3T1Y - chains A and P of the 23 polymer chains in the assembly; structure by X-ray diffraction, 2.80 A resolution.

[Chain A]
Molecule: 16S rRNA
Organism: Thermus thermophilus
Sequence (1513 nucleotides; each row starts with the number of its first residue; note: 4 numbers in that range are skipped by the numbering (no residue carries them; nothing is unmodelled there)):
     5 UGGAGAGUUU GAUCCUGGCU CAGGGUGAAC GCUGGCGGCG UGCCUAAGAC AUGCAAGUCG
    65 UGCGGGCCGC GGGGUUUUAC UCCGUGGUCA GCGGCGGACG GGUGAGUAAC GCGUGGGUGA
   125 CCUACCCGGA AGAGGGGGAC AACCCGGGGA AACUCGGGCU AAUCCCCCAU GUGGACCCGC
   185 CCCUUGGGGU GUGUCCAAAG GGCUUUGCCC GCUUCCGGAU GGGCCCGCGU CCCAUCAGCU
   245 AGUUGGUGGG GUAAUGGCCC ACCAAGGCGA CGACGGGUAG CCGGUCUGAG AGGAUGGCCG
   305 GCCACAGGGG CACUGAGACA CGGGCCCCAC UCCUACGGGA GGCAGCAGUU AGGAAUCUUC
   365 CGCAAUGGGC GCAAGCCUGA CGGAGCGACG CCGCUUGGAG GAAGAAGCCC UUCGGGGUGU
   425 AAACUCCUGA ACCCGGGACG AAACCCCCGA CGAGGGGACU GACGGUACCG GGGUAAUAGC
   485 GCCGGCCAAC UCCGUGCCAG CAGCCGCGGU AAUACGGAGG GCGCGAGCGU UACCCGGAUU
   545 CACUGGGCGU AAAGGGCGUG UAGGCGGCCU GGGGCGUCCC AUGUGAAAGA CCACGGCUCA
   605 ACCGUGGGGG AGCGUGGGAU ACGCUCAGGC UAGACGGUGG GAGAGGGUGG UGGAAUUCCC
   665 GGAGUAGCGG UGAAAUGCGC AGAUACCGGG AGGAACGCCG AUGGCGAAGG CAGCCACCUG
   725 GUCCACCCGU GACGCUGAGG CGCGAAAGCG UGGGGAGCAA ACCGGAUUAG AUACCCGGGU
   785 AGUCCACGCC CUAAACGAUG CGCGCUAGGU CUCUGGGUCU CCUGGGGGCC GAAGCUAACG
   845 CGUUAAGCGC GCCGCCUGGG GAGUACGGCC GCAAGGCUGA AACUCAAAGG AAUUGACGGG
   905 GGCCCGCACA AGCGGUGGAG CAUGUGGUUU AAUUCGAAGC AACGCGAAGA ACCUUACCAG
   965 GCCUUGACAU GCUAGGGAAC CCGGGUGAAA GCCUGGGGUG CCCCGCGAGG GGAGCCCUAG
  1025 CACAGGUGCU GCAUGGCCGU CGUCAGCUCG UGCCGUGAGG UGUUGGGUUA AGUCCCGCAA
  1085 CGAGCGCAAC CCCCGCCGUU AGUUGCCAGC GGUUCGGCCG GGCACUCUAA CGGGACUGCC
  1145 CGCGAAAGCG GGAGGAAGGA GGGGACGACG UCUGGUCAGC AUGGCCCUUA CGGCCUGGGC
  1205 GACACACGUG CUACAAUGCC CACUACAAAG CGAUGCCACC CGGCAACGGG GAGCUAAUCG
  1265 CAAAAAGGUG GGCCCAGUUC GGAUUGGGGU CUGCAACCCG ACCCCAUGAA GCCGGAAUCG
  1325 CUAGUAAUCG CGGAUCAGCC AUGCCGCGGU GAAUACGUUC CCGGGCCUUG UACACACCGC
  1385 CCGUCACGCC AUGGGAGCGG GCUCUACCCG AAGUCGCCGG GAGCCUACGG GCAGGCGCCG
  1445 AGGGUAGGGC CCGUGACUGG GGCGAAGUCG UAACAAGGUA GCUGUACCGG AAGGUGCGGC
  1505 UGGAUCA
  1516 CUUUCU
Sequence notes: insertion (1517-1521)
Bound ions: Mg2+ site 1: U12, G21, G22; Mg2+ site 2 near G21 (its only coordinating residue here); Mg2+ site 3 near G38 (its only coordinating residue here); Mg2+ site 4: G44, G391; Mg2+ site 5: C48, G108; Mg2+ site 6 near A53 (its only coordinating residue here); Mg2+ site 7 near U56 (its only coordinating residue here); Mg2+ site 8: C58, U382, G383; Mg2+ site 9: A109, G110, G284; Mg2+ site 10: C114, G115; Mg2+ site 11 near G142 (its only coordinating residue here); Mg2+ site 12: C147, C163; 97 more Mg2+ sites not listed
Ligand contacts: paromomycin (PAR): G1387, U1388, C1389, A1390, C1391, G1466, C1467, G1468, A1469, A1470, G1471, U1472, C1473

[Chain P]
Molecule: 30S ribosomal protein S16
Organism: Thermus thermophilus
UniProt: Q5SJH3 (RS16_THET8); residues 1-88 here = UniProt positions 1-88
Sequence (88 residues; numbered 1 to 88; the number before each row is that of its first residue):
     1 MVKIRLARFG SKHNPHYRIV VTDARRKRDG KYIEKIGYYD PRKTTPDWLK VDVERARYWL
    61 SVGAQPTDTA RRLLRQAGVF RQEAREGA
Unresolved in the structure: 84-88

[How chain A and chain P interact]
Residue-residue contacts (92):
  C43(A) - Lys12(P)  phosphate contact
  C43(A) - His13(P)  phosphate contact
  G44(A) - Ser11(P)  phosphate contact
  G44(A) - Lys12(P)  hydrogen bond to the phosphate
  C103(A) - Arg25(P)  hydrogen bond to the sugar
  G104(A) - Arg25(P)  sugar contact
  G105(A) - Lys27(P)  phosphate contact
  A128(A) - Arg25(P)  base contact
  C129(A) - Met1(P)  hydrogen bond to the base
  C130(A) - Met1(P)  sugar contact
  C130(A) - Gly63(P)  hydrogen bond to the sugar
  C130(A) - Gln65(P)  hydrogen bond to the sugar
  C131(A) - Ser61(P)  hydrogen bond to the sugar
  C131(A) - Gly63(P)  sugar contact
  G222(A) - Val62(P)  hydrogen bond to the base
  A223(A) - Val2(P)  sugar contact
  A223(A) - Tyr58(P)  sugar contact
  A223(A) - Trp59(P)  phosphate contact
  A223(A) - Val62(P)  sugar contact
  U224(A) - Asp23(P)  hydrogen bond to the sugar
  U224(A) - Ile33(P)  phosphate contact
  U224(A) - Trp59(P)  phosphate contact
  G225(A) - Asp23(P)  sugar contact
  G225(A) - Arg25(P)  sugar contact
  G304(A) - Lys27(P)  phosphate contact
  G304(A) - Asp29(P)  sugar contact
  G304(A) - Gly30(P)  phosphate contact
  G304(A) - Lys31(P)  phosphate contact
  G305(A) - Arg26(P)  salt bridge to the phosphate
  G305(A) - Lys27(P)  salt bridge to the phosphate
  G305(A) - Gly30(P)  phosphate contact
  G305(A) - Lys31(P)  hydrogen bond to the phosphate
  C306(A) - Arg26(P)  salt bridge to the phosphate
  A369(A) - Tyr17(P)  hydrogen bond to the sugar
  U370(A) - Leu6(P)  hydrogen bond to the sugar
  U370(A) - Tyr17(P)  hydrogen bond to the sugar
  U370(A) - Arg28(P)  hydrogen bond to the base
  U370(A) - Thr69(P)  hydrogen bond to the phosphate
  G371(A) - Arg5(P)  hydrogen bond to the phosphate
  G371(A) - Leu6(P)  hydrogen bond to the phosphate
  G371(A) - Arg28(P)  sugar contact
  G371(A) - Thr67(P)  hydrogen bond to the phosphate
  G372(A) - Lys3(P)  salt bridge to the phosphate
  G372(A) - Arg5(P)  salt bridge to the phosphate
  G372(A) - Ala24(P)  sugar contact
  G372(A) - Thr67(P)  phosphate contact
  C385(A) - Arg28(P)  hydrogen bond to the phosphate
  G386(A) - Arg8(P)  hydrogen bond to the phosphate
  G386(A) - Arg28(P)  salt bridge to the phosphate
  G387(A) - Arg8(P)  salt bridge to the phosphate
  G387(A) - Lys12(P)  phosphate contact
  G387(A) - His13(P)  salt bridge to the phosphate
  A388(A) - Lys12(P)  salt bridge to the phosphate
  A388(A) - His13(P)  salt bridge to the phosphate
  C443(A) - Arg42(P)  base contact
  C443(A) - Lys43(P)  phosphate contact
  G444(A) - Pro15(P)  sugar contact
  G444(A) - Pro41(P)  sugar contact
  G444(A) - Arg42(P)  sugar contact
  G444(A) - Lys43(P)  salt bridge to the phosphate
  A446(A) - Lys43(P)  salt bridge to the phosphate
  A446(A) - Arg72(P)  salt bridge to the phosphate
  A447(A) - Asp68(P)  sugar contact
  A447(A) - Arg72(P)  phosphate contact
  C448(A) - Asp68(P)  sugar contact
  G456(A) - Gln82(P)  base contact
  A457(A) - Arg75(P)  salt bridge to the phosphate
  A457(A) - Phe80(P)  sugar contact
  A457(A) - Arg81(P)  hydrogen bond to the phosphate
  A457(A) - Gln82(P)  hydrogen bond to the sugar
  A457(A) - Glu83(P)  hydrogen bond to the sugar
  G458(A) - Arg75(P)  salt bridge to the phosphate
  G458(A) - Arg81(P)  hydrogen bond to the phosphate
  G458(A) - Glu83(P)  sugar contact
  C467(A) - His13(P)  sugar contact
  A591(A) - Arg18(P)  hydrogen bond to the sugar
  A592(A) - Arg18(P)  salt bridge to the phosphate
  G599(A) - Thr45(P)  sugar contact
  G600(A) - Thr44(P)  sugar contact
  G600(A) - Thr45(P)  sugar contact
  C606(A) - Ser11(P)  sugar contact
  C607(A) - Phe9(P)  phosphate contact
  C607(A) - Gly10(P)  phosphate contact
  C607(A) - Ser11(P)  sugar contact
  C607(A) - Asn14(P)  hydrogen bond to the sugar
  C607(A) - His16(P)  sugar contact
  G608(A) - Phe9(P)  phosphate contact
  G608(A) - His16(P)  sugar contact
  U609(A) - Arg18(P)  salt bridge to the phosphate
  U609(A) - Lys35(P)  salt bridge to the phosphate
  U609(A) - Tyr38(P)  phosphate contact
  G610(A) - Lys35(P)  salt bridge to the phosphate
Other interface residues (no listed pair), chain A (47 interface residues in all): G226, G373, A445, G459, A590
Other interface residues (no listed pair), chain P (51 interface residues in all): Ala7, Tyr32, Tyr39

[Summary]
47 residues of chain A face 51 of chain P across their interface, with 25 hydrogen bonds and 19 salt bridges.
Among the polar pairs are C129(A)-Met1(P), G222(A)-Val62(P) and U370(A)-Arg28(P). Ligands of chain A:
paromomycin. U12(A), G21(A) and G22(A) coordinate Mg2+ site 1.
Here chain A is 16S rRNA and chain P is 30S ribosomal protein S16, both from Thermus thermophilus. Entry 3T1Y
(Structure of the Thermus thermophilus 30S ribosomal subunit complexed with a human anti-codon stem loop
(HASL) ...) was determined by X-ray diffraction (same publication as 3T1H).
